Entry 8VFY (electron microscopy, 2.89 A resolution); this record covers chains A and J of the 11 polymer chains in the assembly.

# Chain A
Protein: Histone H3.1
Source organism: Homo sapiens
Reference sequence: P68431 (H31_HUMAN); residues 0-135 here correspond to UniProt positions 1-136 (UniProt number = residue number + 1)
Chain sequence (136 residues; numbered 0 to 135; the number before each row is that of its first residue; numbering starts at 0):
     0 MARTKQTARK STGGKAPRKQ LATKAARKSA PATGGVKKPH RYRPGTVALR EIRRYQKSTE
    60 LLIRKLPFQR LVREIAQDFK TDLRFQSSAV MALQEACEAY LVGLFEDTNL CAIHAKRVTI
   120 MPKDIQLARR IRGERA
Not modelled in the structure: 0-36, 134-135
Swiss-Prot annotation at these positions:
  - modified residue: Arg2 (Asymmetric dimethylarginine), Thr3 (Phosphothreonine), Lys4 (Allysine), Gln5 (5-glutamyl dopamine), Thr6 (Phosphothreonine), Arg8 (Citrulline), Lys9 (N6,N6,N6-trimethyllysine), Ser10 (ADP-ribosylserine), Thr11 (Phosphothreonine), Lys14 (N6-(2-hydroxyisobutyryl)lysine), Arg17 (Asymmetric dimethylarginine), Lys18 (N6-(2-hydroxyisobutyryl)lysine), Lys23 (N6-(2-hydroxyisobutyryl)lysine), Arg26 (Citrulline), Lys27 (N6,N6,N6-trimethyllysine), Ser28 (ADP-ribosylserine), Lys36 (N6,N6,N6-trimethyllysine), Lys37 (N6-methyllysine), Tyr41 (Phosphotyrosine), Lys56 (N6,N6,N6-trimethyllysine) and 8 more in UniProt
  - lipidation: Lys18 (N6-decanoyllysine)

# Chain J
Molecule: 186-nt DNA strand
Sequence (186 nucleotides; numbered 1 to 186; the number before each row is that of its first residue):
     1 ATCTTTCCTA TTGCTTTAAA GGCAGAGGAC TGTATTGATC AGTCCAAACT TCTTTCTGCA
    61 TGTACATGGA AAACTGGCCA AGGCAAACAC GTCCGGAATG ATGGTATTTA AGAACAAACA
   121 TTCCCTGGTA TCAGCAAGTA CAGTGCCCTG CTGACAGAGC AGGAGACACA AAGTACCATC
   181 TCGGAT
Not modelled in the structure: 172-186

# Interface between chain A and chain J
Contacting residue pairs (26):
  Lys37(A) - DG145(J)  salt bridge to the phosphate
  His39(A) - DG143(J)  sugar contact
  Tyr41(A) - DG143(J)  sugar contact
  Arg42(A) - DG68(J)  salt bridge to the phosphate
  Arg42(A) - DG143(J)  hydrogen bond to the phosphate
  Arg42(A) - DT144(J)  salt bridge to the phosphate
  Thr45(A) - DA142(J)  hydrogen bond to the phosphate
  Thr45(A) - DG143(J)  hydrogen bond to the phosphate
  Arg63(A) - DC59(J)  sugar contact
  Arg63(A) - DA60(J)  salt bridge to the phosphate
  Arg72(A) - DT50(J)  salt bridge to the phosphate
  Arg83(A) - DC49(J)  sugar contact
  Arg83(A) - DT50(J)  phosphate contact
  Phe84(A) - DC49(J)  phosphate contact
  Phe84(A) - DT50(J)  hydrogen bond to the phosphate
  Gln85(A) - DC49(J)  phosphate contact
  Ser86(A) - DC49(J)  hydrogen bond to the phosphate
  Lys115(A) - DA70(J)  phosphate contact
  Arg116(A) - DA70(J)  phosphate contact
  Arg116(A) - DA71(J)  phosphate contact
  Val117(A) - DG69(J)  phosphate contact
  Val117(A) - DA70(J)  hydrogen bond to the phosphate
  Thr118(A) - DG69(J)  phosphate contact
  Thr118(A) - DA70(J)  hydrogen bond to the phosphate
  Met120(A) - DA70(J)  phosphate contact
  Met120(A) - DA71(J)  phosphate contact
Also at the interface, not in a pair above, chain A (19 interface residues in all): Arg40, Pro43, Lys122
Also at the interface, not in a pair above, chain J (14 interface residues in all): DA48, DT67

# Summary
Chain A and chain J form an interface of 19 and 14 residues respectively; the contacts include 7 hydrogen
bonds and 5 salt bridges. Among the polar pairs are Arg42(A)-DG143(J), Thr45(A)-DA142(J) and
Thr45(A)-DG143(J).
Here chain A is Histone H3.1 (Homo sapiens) and chain J is a 186-nt DNA strand. Entry 8VFY (Cryo-EM structure
of FoxA1 in complex with ALBN1 nucleosome (class 1)) was determined by electron microscopy, deposited together
with 8VFX and 8VFZ.
